PDB entry 6GF0 | X-ray diffraction, 2.07 A resolution | chain A

# Chain A
Name: Lysozyme C
Organism: Gallus gallus
Notes: EC 3.2.1.17
UniProtKB: P00698 (LYSC_CHICK); residues 1-129 here correspond to UniProt positions 19-147 (UniProt number = residue number + 18)
Chain sequence (129 residues; each row starts with the number of its first residue):
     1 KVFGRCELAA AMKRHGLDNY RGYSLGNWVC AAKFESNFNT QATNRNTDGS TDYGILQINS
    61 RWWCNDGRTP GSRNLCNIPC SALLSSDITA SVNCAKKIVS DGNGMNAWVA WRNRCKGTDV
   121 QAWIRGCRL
Unresolved in the structure: 129
Disulfides: Cys-6/Cys-127, Cys-30/Cys-115, Cys-64/Cys-80, Cys-76/Cys-94
Swiss-Prot annotation at these positions:
  - active site: Glu-35, Asp-52
  - binding site (substrate): Asp-101

# Overview
From UniProt: active-site residues Glu-35 and Asp-52 and substrate-binding residue Asp-101.
Chain A is Lysozyme C (Gallus gallus); the structure, Lysozyme structure, was determined by X-ray diffraction
together with 6HAL from the same study.
